6XSW - chains B and C of the 3 polymer chains in the assembly; structure by X-ray diffraction, 2.98 A resolution.

== Chain B ==
Molecule: Anti-N3 Fab Light Chain
Organism: Rattus norvegicus
Notes: antibody fragment or engineered binder
Amino-acid sequence (214 residues; numbered 1 to 214; the number before each row is that of its first residue):
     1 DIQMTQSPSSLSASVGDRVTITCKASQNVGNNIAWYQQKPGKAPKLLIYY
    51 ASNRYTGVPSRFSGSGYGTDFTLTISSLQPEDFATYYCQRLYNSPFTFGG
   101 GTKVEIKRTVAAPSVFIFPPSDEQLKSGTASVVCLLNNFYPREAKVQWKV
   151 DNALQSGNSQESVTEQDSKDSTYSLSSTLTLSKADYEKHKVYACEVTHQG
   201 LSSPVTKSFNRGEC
Not modelled in the structure: 150-151, 214
Disulfides: C23-C88, C134-C194

== Chain C ==
Molecule: Neurogenic locus notch homolog protein 3
Organism: Homo sapiens
UniProt: Q9UM47 (NOTC3_HUMAN); residues 1379-1635 here correspond to UniProt positions 1378-1634 (UniProt number = residue number - 1)
Amino-acid sequence (280 residues; each row starts with the number of its first residue; note: 14 numbers in that range are skipped by the numbering (no residue carries them; nothing is unmodelled there)):
  1342 METDTLLLWVLLLWVPGSTGGSGHHHHHHGENLYFQSAPEVSEEPRCPRA
  1392 ACQAKRGDQRCDRECNSPGCGWDGGDCSLSVGDPWRQCEALQCWRLFNNS
  1442 RCDPACSSPACLYDNFDCHAGGRERTCNPVYEKYCADHFADGRCDQGCNT
  1492 EECGWDGLDCASEVPALLARGVLVLTVLLPPEELLRSSADFLQRLSAILR
  1542 TSLRFRLDAHGQAMVFPYHRP
  1577 EVIGSVVMLEIDNRLCLQSPENDHCFPDAQSAADYLGALSAVERLDFPYP
  1627 LRDVRGEPL
Not modelled in the structure: 1342-1389, 1462-1464, 1504, 1579, 1594-1599, 1635
Construct notes: expression tag (1342-1378)
Disulfides: C1393-C1406, C1402-C1418, C1429-C1452, C1434-C1447, C1443-C1459, C1468-C1494, C1476-C1489, C1485-C1501, C1592-C1601
Glycans and other covalent adducts: N-acetylglucosamine (NAG) linked to N1439
Metal / ion sites: Ca2+ site 1: K1396, D1399, R1401, D1403, D1414, D1417; Ca2+ site 2: L1437, N1440, R1442, D1444, D1455, D1458; Ca2+ site 3: H1479, D1482, R1484, D1486, D1497, D1500
UniProt features mapped onto this chain:
  - glycosylation: N1439 (N-linked (GlcNAc...) asparagine)

== Interface between chain B and chain C ==
Contacting residue pairs (23; chain B residue first):
  I2(B) - R1404(C)
  N31(B) - D1622(C)
  N31(B) - F1623(C)  hydrogen bond (side chain-backbone)
  Y49(B) - L1520(C)
  Y50(B) - F1623(C)
  Y50(B) - P1624(C)
  Y50(B) - P1626(C)
  S52(B) - P1624(C)
  N53(B) - P1624(C)  hydrogen bond (side chain-backbone)
  N53(B) - P1626(C)
  R54(B) - E1524(C)
  T56(B) - E1524(C)  hydrogen bond
  Y67(B) - R1620(C)
  Y67(B) - L1621(C)  hydrogen bond (side chain-backbone)
  Y67(B) - D1622(C)
  R90(B) - R1404(C)
  Y92(B) - C1402(C)
  Y92(B) - D1417(C)
  Y92(B) - C1418(C)  hydrogen bond (side chain-backbone)
  Y92(B) - S1616(C)
  N93(B) - C1402(C)
  N93(B) - R1404(C)
  F96(B) - R1401(C)
Other interface residues (no listed pair), chain B (14 interface residues in all): N28
Other interface residues (no listed pair), chain C (17 interface residues in all): S1419, L1519, Y1625

== In short ==
14 residues of chain B and 17 residues of chain C are in contact, with 5 hydrogen bonds. Among the polar pairs
are N31(B)-F1623(C), N53(B)-P1624(C) and T56(B)-E1524(C). N-acetylglucosamine is covalently linked to
N1439(C). K1396(C), D1399(C), R1401(C), D1403(C), D1414(C) and D1417(C) form the Ca2+ site 1.
Chain B is Anti-N3 Fab Light Chain (Rattus norvegicus) and chain C is Neurogenic locus notch homolog protein 3
(Homo sapiens); the structure, Structure of the Notch3 NRR in complex with an antibody Fab Fragment, was
determined by X-ray diffraction.
